5XYM - chains A and E of the 31 polymer chains in the assembly; structure by electron microscopy, 3.08 A resolution.

# Chain A
Molecule: 23S RNA
From: Mycobacterium smegmatis (strain ATCC 700084 / mc(2)155)
Sequence (3164 nucleotides; numbered 1 to 3164; the number before each row is that of its first residue):
     1 UUGUAAGUGUUUAAGGGCGCAUGGUGGAUGCCUUGGCACUGGGAGCCGAU
    51 GAAGGACGUAGGAGGCUGCGAUAAGCCUCGGGGAGCUGUCAACCGAGCGU
   101 UGAUCCGAGGAUGUCCGAAUGGGGAAACCCGGCACGAGUGAUGUCGUGUC
   151 ACCAGGCGCUGAAUAUAUAGGCGUCUGGGGGGAACGCGGGGAAGUGAAAC
   201 AUCUCAGUACCCGUAGGAAGAGAAAACAAAAUGUGAUUCCGUGAGUAGUG
   251 GCGAGCGAAAGCGGAGGAUGGCUAAACCGUAUGCAUGUGAUACCGGGUAG
   301 GGGUUGUGUGUGCGGGGUUGUGGGACCUAUCUUUCCGGCUCUACCUGGCU
   351 GGAGGGCAGUGAGAAAAUGUUGUGGUUAGCGGAAAUGGCUUGGGAUGGCC
   401 UGCCGUAGACGGUGAGAGCCCGGUACGUGAAAACCCGACGUCUGUCUUGA
   451 UGGUGUUCCCGAGUAGCAGCGGGCCCGUGGAAUCUGCUGUGAAUCUGCCG
   501 GGACCACCCGGUAAGCCUGAAUACUUCCCAGUGACCGAUAGCGGAUUAGU
   551 ACCGUGAGGGAAUGGUGAAAAGUACCCCGGGAGGGGAGUGAAAGAGUACC
   601 UGAAACCGUGCGCUUACAAUCCGUCAGAGCCCUCGACGUGUCGUGGGGUG
   651 AUGGCGUGCCUUUUGAAGAAUGAGCCUGCGAGUCAGGGACAUGUCGCGAG
   701 GUUAACCCGGGUGGGGUAGCCGCAGCGAAAGCGAGUCUGAAUAGGGCGUA
   751 UCCACACAAGAGUGUGUGGUGUAGUGGUGUGUUCUGGACCCGAAGCGGAG
   801 UGAUCUACCCAUGGCCAGGGUGAAGCGCGGGUAAGACCGCGUGGAGGCCC
   851 GAACCCACUUAGGUUGAAGACUGAGGGGAUGAGCUGUGGGUAGGGGUGAA
   901 AGGCCAAUCAAACUCCGUGAUAGCUGGUUCUCCCCGAAAUGCAUUUAGGU
   951 GCAGCGUCGCAUGUUUCUUGCCGGAGGUAGAGCUACUGGAUGGCCGAUGG
  1001 GCCCCACAGGGUUACUGACGUCAGCCAAACUCCGAAUGCCGGUAAGUCCA
  1051 AGAGUGCGGCAGUGGGACGGCGGGGGAUAAGCUCCGUGCGUCGAGAGGGA
  1101 AACAGCCCAGAUCGCCGGCUAAGGCCCCUAAGCGUGUGCUAAGUGGAAAA
  1151 GGAUGUGCAGUCGCGAAGACAACCAGGAGGUUGGCUUAGAAGCAGCCACC
  1201 CUUGAAAGAGUGCGUAAUAGCUCACUGGUCAAGUGAUUGUGCGCCGAUAA
  1251 UGUAGCGGGGCUCAAGCACACCGCCGAAGCCGCGGCAGCCAACGUGUUGG
  1301 CUGGGUAGGGGAGCGUCCUGCAUCCGGUGAAGCCGCCGAGUGAUCGAGUG
  1351 GUGGAGGGUGUGGGAGUGAGAAUGCAGGCAUGAGUAGCGAUUAGGCAAGU
  1401 GAGAACCUUGCCCGCCGAAAGACCAAGGGUUCCUGGGCCAGGCCAGUCCG
  1451 CCCAGGGUGAGUCGGGACCUAAGGCGAGGCCGACAGGCGUAGUCGAUGGA
  1501 CAACGGGUUGAUAUUCCCGUACCCGUGUAUGUGCGUCCAUGAUGAAUCAG
  1551 CGGUACUAACCAUCCAAAACCACCGUGACCGCACCUUUCGGGGUGUGGCG
  1601 UUGGUGGGGCUGCAUGGGACCUUCGUUGGUAGUAGUCAAGCGAUGGGGUG
  1651 ACGCAGGAAGGUAGCCGUACCGGUCAGUGGUAAUACCGGGGUAAGCCUGU
  1701 AGGGAGUCAGAUAGGUAAAUCCGUCUGGCAUAUAUCCUGAGAGGUGAUGC
  1751 AUAGCCGAGUGAGGCGAAUUCGGUGAUCCUAUGCUGCCGAGAAAAGCCUC
  1801 UAGCGAGGACAUACACGGCCCGUACCCCAAACCAACACAGGUGGUCAGGU
  1851 AGAGAAUACUAAGGCGUACGAGUGAACUAUGGUUAAGGAACUCGGCAAAA
  1901 UGCCCCCGUAACUUCGGGAGAAGGGGGACCCACAUGGCGUGUAAGCCUUU
  1951 ACGGCCCAAGCGUGAGUGGGUGGCACAAACCAGUGAGAAGCGACUGUUUA
  2001 CUAAAAACACAGGUCCGUGCGAAGUCGCAAGACGAUGUAUACGGACUGAC
  2051 GCCUGCCCGGUGCUGGAAGGUUAAGAGGACCCGUUAACUCCCUUUGGGGG
  2101 UGAAGCGGAGAAUUUAAGCCCCAGUAAACGGCGGUGGUAACUAUAACCAU
  2151 CCUAAGGUAGCGAAAUUCCUUGUCGGGUAAGUUCCGACCUGCACGAAUGG
  2201 CGUAACGACUUCUCAACUGUCUCAACCAUAGACUCGGCGAAAUUGCACUA
  2251 CGAGUAAAGAUGCUCGUUACGCGCGGCAGGACGAAAAGACCCCGGGACCU
  2301 UCACUACAACUUGGUAUUGGUGCUCGAUACGGUUUGUGUAGGAUAGGUGG
  2351 GAGACUGUGAAGCUCACACGCCAGUGUGGGUGGAGUCGUUGUUGAAAUAC
  2401 CACUCUGAUCGUAUUGGGCCUCUAACCUCGGACCGUAUAUCCGGUUCAGG
  2451 GACAGUGCCUGGUGGGUAGUUUAACUGGGGCGGUUGCCUCCUAAAAUGUA
  2501 ACGGAGGCGCCCAAAGGUUCCCUCAACCUGGACGGCAAUCAGGUGUUGAG
  2551 UGUAAGUGCACAAGGGAGCUUGACUGCGAGACGGACAUGUCGAGCAGGGA
  2601 CGAAAGUCGGGACUAGUGAUCCGGCACCUCUGAGUGGAAGGGGUGUCGCU
  2651 CAACGGAUAAAAGGUACCCCGGGGAUAACAGGCUGAUCUUCCCCAAGAGU
  2701 CCAUAUCGACGGGAUGGUUUGGCACCUCGAUGUCGGCUCGUCGCAUCCUG
  2751 GGGCUGGAGCAGGUCCCAAGGGUUGGGCUGUUCGCCCAUUAAAGCGGCAC
  2801 GCGAGCUGGGUUUAGAACGUCGUGAGACAGUUCGGUCUCUAUCCGCCGCG
  2851 CGCGUCAGAAGCUUGAGGAAACCUGUCCCUAGUACGAGAGGACCGGGACG
  2901 GACGAACCUCUGGUAUACCAGUUGUCCCACCAGGGGCACGGCUGGAUAGC
  2951 CACGUUCGGACAGGAUAACCGCUGAAAGCAUCUAAGCGGGAAACCUCUUC
  3001 CAAGACCAGGCUUCUCACCCUCUAGGAGGGAUAAGGCCCCCCGCAGACCA
  3051 CGGGAUUGAUAGACCAGACCUGGAAGCCUAGUAAUAGGUGCAGGGAACUG
  3101 GCACUAACCGGCCGAAAACUUACAACACCCCAUAAUCGUUGUAAGAAGAA
  3151 AACAUUGACGCACC
Disordered / not traced: 1-5, 161, 280-311, 326-372, 440-457, 638-643, 996-1017, 1163-1232, 1293-1296, 1529-1638, 1678, 1709, 1730-1733, 1758-1764, 1806-1812, 1944-1958, 2090-2099, 2328-2415, 2438, 3109, 3116-3164
Ion coordination: Mg2+ site 1 near G16 (its only coordinating residue here); Mg2+ site 2: C31, G1357; Mg2+ site 3 near U72 (its only coordinating residue here); Mg2+ site 4 near U120 (its only coordinating residue here); Mg2+ site 5: A199, C200; Mg2+ site 6 near A383 (its only coordinating residue here); Mg2+ site 7: U483, G500; Mg2+ site 8: G502, G2634; Mg2+ site 9 near G541 (its only coordinating residue here); Mg2+ site 10: G541, G544; Mg2+ site 11: C600, U601; Mg2+ site 12: C621, C2263; 96 more Mg2+ sites not listed

# Chain E
Molecule: 50S ribosomal protein L4
From: Mycobacterium smegmatis (strain ATCC 700084 / mc(2)155)
UniProtKB: A0QSD2 (RL4_MYCS2); residues 1-215 here = UniProt positions 1-215
Sequence (215 residues; row label = number of the first residue in the row):
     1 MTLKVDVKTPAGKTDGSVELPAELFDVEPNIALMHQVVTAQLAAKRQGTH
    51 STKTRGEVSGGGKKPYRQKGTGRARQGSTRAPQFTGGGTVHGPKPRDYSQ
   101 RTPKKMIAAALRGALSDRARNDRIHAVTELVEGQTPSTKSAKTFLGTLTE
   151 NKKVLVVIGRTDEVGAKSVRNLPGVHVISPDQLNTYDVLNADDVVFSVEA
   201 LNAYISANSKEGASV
Disordered / not traced: 1, 210-215

# Chain A / chain E interface
Residue-residue contacts - 152 pairs, chain A then chain E:
  C37(A) with Ser51(E), sugar contact; Lys53(E), phosphate contact
  A38(A) with Thr49(E), base contact; His50(E), sugar contact
  G405(A) with Thr138(E), sugar contact; Lys142(E), base contact; Asn171(E), hydrogen bond to the base; Leu172(E), base contact
  U406(A) with Pro136(E), phosphate contact; Ser137(E), phosphate contact; Thr138(E), hydrogen bond to the phosphate; Lys167(E), hydrogen bond to the base; Arg170(E), phosphate contact
  A407(A) with Arg170(E), salt bridge to the phosphate; Asn171(E), phosphate contact
  G408(A) with Asn171(E), hydrogen bond to the sugar; Pro173(E), sugar contact
  A425(A) with Arg170(E), hydrogen bond to the sugar
  U532(A) with Gln47(E), hydrogen bond to the sugar
  G533(A) with Gln47(E), hydrogen bond to the sugar; Thr49(E), hydrogen bond to the base
  A534(A) with Leu42(E), base contact; Arg46(E), hydrogen bond to the base; Gln47(E), phosphate contact
  C535(A) with Arg46(E), salt bridge to the phosphate; Gln47(E), phosphate contact; Gly48(E), phosphate contact; Thr49(E), sugar contact; His50(E), phosphate contact; Ser51(E), sugar contact
  U539(A) with Thr85(E), hydrogen bond to the base
  A540(A) with Thr85(E), phosphate contact; Gly86(E), phosphate contact
  G541(A) with Thr89(E), hydrogen bond to the phosphate
  C542(A) with Thr52(E), phosphate contact; Lys53(E), salt bridge to the phosphate
  G543(A) with Val58(E), phosphate contact; Ser59(E), hydrogen bond to the phosphate; Arg80(E), sugar contact
  G559(A) with Lys63(E), sugar contact
  G560(A) with Gly60(E), phosphate contact; Gly61(E), phosphate contact
  A561(A) with Arg80(E), salt bridge to the phosphate
  G680(A) with Pro82(E), sugar contact
  A681(A) with Val90(E), sugar contact
  G682(A) with His91(E), sugar contact
  U683(A) with His91(E), hydrogen bond to the base
  C684(A) with Arg96(E), hydrogen bond to the phosphate
  A685(A) with Arg96(E), salt bridge to the phosphate
  G687(A) with Arg101(E), hydrogen bond to the base
  C695(A) with Asn30(E), hydrogen bond to the phosphate; Ala32(E), sugar contact; Met106(E), base contact
  G696(A) with Asn30(E), hydrogen bond to the phosphate; Leu33(E), sugar contact; Lys105(E), sugar contact; Met106(E), sugar contact
  U702(A) with Lys105(E), salt bridge to the phosphate
  U703(A) with Arg101(E), phosphate contact; Thr102(E), phosphate contact; Pro103(E), phosphate contact; Lys104(E), hydrogen bond to the phosphate
  A704(A) with Arg101(E), salt bridge to the phosphate
  G709(A) with Arg160(E), hydrogen bond to the phosphate; Gln182(E), hydrogen bond to the sugar
  G710(A) with Val177(E), base contact
  G711(A) with Gln41(E), base contact; His176(E), hydrogen bond to the base; Ile178(E), base contact; Gln182(E), sugar contact; Asn184(E), base contact; Asp187(E), hydrogen bond to the base
  U712(A) with Gln41(E), hydrogen bond to the sugar; Ala44(E), sugar contact; Lys45(E), hydrogen bond to the base; Asn184(E), hydrogen bond to the sugar
  G713(A) with Gln41(E), phosphate contact; Asp181(E), hydrogen bond to the sugar; Gln182(E), base contact; Asn184(E), sugar contact
  G714(A) with Ile107(E), phosphate contact
  G716(A) with Lys104(E), hydrogen bond to the base
  G776(A) with Pro103(E), sugar contact; Met106(E), base contact
  G777(A) with Gln36(E), hydrogen bond to the base; Arg101(E), salt bridge to the phosphate; Thr102(E), hydrogen bond to the sugar; Pro103(E), sugar contact
  U778(A) with Gln100(E), sugar contact; Arg101(E), phosphate contact
  C789(A) with His91(E), hydrogen bond to the phosphate
  C790(A) with Pro82(E), phosphate contact; Val90(E), phosphate contact; His91(E), salt bridge to the phosphate
  C791(A) with Arg55(E), salt bridge to the phosphate; Pro82(E), sugar contact; Gln83(E), sugar contact
  G792(A) with Arg55(E), salt bridge to the phosphate; Lys64(E), phosphate contact; Gln68(E), hydrogen bond to the sugar; Arg75(E), sugar contact; Gly77(E), phosphate contact; Ser78(E), phosphate contact
  A793(A) with Lys64(E), hydrogen bond to the phosphate; Gln68(E), sugar contact; Gly77(E), phosphate contact
  A794(A) with Lys64(E), phosphate contact
  C915(A) with Lys63(E), phosphate contact
  C916(A) with Gly62(E), phosphate contact
  G919(A) with Thr54(E), base contact; Arg55(E), base contact; Gly56(E), phosphate contact
  U925(A) with Arg75(E), hydrogen bond to the base
  G1320(A) with Tyr186(E), hydrogen bond to the phosphate
  C1321(A) with Tyr186(E), phosphate contact; Asn190(E), sugar contact
  A1322(A) with Lys153(E), salt bridge to the phosphate
  G1362(A) with His35(E), hydrogen bond to the sugar
  G1363(A) with His35(E), salt bridge to the phosphate; Thr39(E), sugar contact
  G1364(A) with Arg46(E), hydrogen bond to the sugar
  A1365(A) with Arg96(E), salt bridge to the phosphate
  G1366(A) with Ser51(E), hydrogen bond to the base; Thr52(E), base contact; Thr89(E), hydrogen bond to the base; Pro93(E), base contact
  A1372(A) with Gln83(E), base contact
  U1373(A) with Thr71(E), base contact; Arg73(E), hydrogen bond to the base; Ala74(E), phosphate contact
  G1374(A) with Ala74(E), phosphate contact; Gln76(E), hydrogen bond to the sugar; Gln83(E), hydrogen bond to the base
  C1375(A) with Gln76(E), phosphate contact; Gln83(E), sugar contact; Phe84(E), sugar contact; Thr85(E), hydrogen bond to the sugar
  A1376(A) with Thr85(E), sugar contact
  A2286(A) with Gly70(E), phosphate contact; Gly72(E), phosphate contact
  A2287(A) with Lys69(E), phosphate contact; Gly70(E), hydrogen bond to the phosphate; Thr71(E), phosphate contact; Arg75(E), base contact
  G2288(A) with Lys69(E), salt bridge to the phosphate
  A2289(A) with Lys69(E), salt bridge to the phosphate
  C2670(A) with Gln68(E), phosphate contact; Lys69(E), salt bridge to the phosphate
  G2671(A) with Gln68(E), hydrogen bond to the phosphate; Lys69(E), salt bridge to the phosphate; Arg75(E), phosphate contact
  G2672(A) with Arg75(E), salt bridge to the phosphate
Other interface residues (no listed pair), chain A (79 interface residues in all): C39, C404, C426, G678, C679, C697, G701, G787
Other interface residues (no listed pair), chain E (86 interface residues in all): Val37, Ala43, Ala81, Gly87, Gly92, Pro95, Lys139, Leu183

# Overview
79 residues of chain A and 86 residues of chain E are in contact, with 44 hydrogen bonds and 19 salt bridges.
Among the polar pairs are G405(A)-Asn171(E), U406(A)-Lys167(E) and G533(A)-Thr49(E). C31(A) and G1357(A) form
the Mg2+ site 2.
Here chain A is 23S RNA and chain E is 50S ribosomal protein L4, both from Mycobacterium smegmatis (strain
ATCC 700084 / mc(2)155). Entry 5XYM (Large subunit of Mycobacterium smegmatis) was determined by electron
microscopy together with 5XYU from the same study.
